Entry 7TAP (electron microscopy, 2.80 A resolution); this record covers chains D and C of the 15 polymer chains in the assembly.

# Chain D
Molecule: V-type proton ATPase subunit c'
From: Saccharomyces cerevisiae
UniProtKB: P32842 (VATL2_YEAST); residues 1-164 here = UniProt positions 1-164
Chain sequence (164 residues; numbered 1 to 164; the number before each row is that of its first residue):
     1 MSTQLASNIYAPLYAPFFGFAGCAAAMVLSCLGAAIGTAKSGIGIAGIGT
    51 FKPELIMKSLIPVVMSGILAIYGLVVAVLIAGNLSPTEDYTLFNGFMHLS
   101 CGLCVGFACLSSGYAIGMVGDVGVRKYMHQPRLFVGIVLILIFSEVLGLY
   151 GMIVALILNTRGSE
Unresolved in the structure: 1-6
Ligand contacts:
  - Archazolid A (KJL), molecule 1: Val-64, Met-65, Gly-67, Ile-68, Ala-70, Ile-71, Tyr-72, Ile-142, Glu-145, Val-146, Leu-149
  - Archazolid A (KJL), molecule 2: Ile-142, Phe-143, Val-146, Leu-147, Tyr-150
UniProt features mapped onto this chain:
  - site: Glu-145 (Essential for proton translocation)
  - mutagenesis: Glu-145 (E145D: Partial inactivation; E145L/Q: Inactivation)
From the paper describing this entry:
  - binding site for Archazolid A: Met-65, Gly-67, Ile-68, Ile-71, Tyr-72, Ile-142, Phe-143, Glu-145, Val-146, Leu-147, Leu-149, Tyr-150

# Chain C
Molecule: V-type proton ATPase subunit c''
From: Saccharomyces cerevisiae
UniProtKB: P23968 (VATO_YEAST); residues 1-213 here = UniProt positions 1-213
Chain sequence (213 residues; each row starts with the number of its first residue):
     1 MNKESKDDDMSLGKFSFSHFLYYLVLIVVIVYGLYKLFTGHGSDINFGKF
    51 LLRTSPYMWANLGIALCVGLSVVGAAWGIFITGSSMIGAGVRAPRITTKN
   101 LISIIFCEVVAIYGLIIAIVFSSKLTVATAENMYSKSNLYTGYSLFWAGI
   151 TVGASNLICGIAVGITGATAAISDAADSALFVKILVIEIFGSILGLLGLI
   201 VGLLMAGKASEFQ
Unresolved in the structure: 1-15
Ligand contacts: Archazolid A (KJL): Phe-190, Ile-193, Leu-194, Leu-197
UniProt features mapped onto this chain:
  - site: Glu-108 (Essential for proton translocation)
  - mutagenesis: Glu-108 (E108D: Partial inactivation; E108L/Q/V: Inactivation)
From the paper describing this entry:
  - binding site for Archazolid A: Phe-190, Leu-194

# Interface between chain D and chain C
Residue-residue contacts - 74 pairs, chain D then chain C:
  Leu-13(D) with Leu-52(C), hydrophobic; Tyr-134(C); Ser-135(C); Lys-136(C); Leu-139(C), hydrophobic; Tyr-143(C)
  Tyr-14(D) with Gly-48(C); Leu-51(C), hydrophobic; Leu-52(C), hydrophobic; Tyr-143(C), hydrophobic
  Pro-16(D) with Tyr-140(C), hydrophobic
  Phe-17(D) with Phe-47(C), hydrophobic; Leu-51(C), hydrophobic; Tyr-143(C), hydrophobic; Trp-147(C), hydrogen bond (backbone-side chain)
  Phe-18(D) with Phe-47(C), hydrophobic; Leu-51(C), hydrophobic
  Phe-20(D) with Tyr-140(C); Ser-144(C); Trp-147(C); Met-205(C)
  Ala-21(D) with Trp-147(C), hydrophobic
  Cys-23(D) with Met-205(C), hydrophobic
  Ala-24(D) with Trp-147(C), hydrophobic; Thr-151(C); Met-205(C)
  Met-27(D) with Thr-151(C); Val-201(C), hydrophobic
  Val-28(D) with Thr-151(C); Ala-154(C), hydrophobic; Ile-158(C)
  Cys-31(D) with Ser-155(C); Ile-158(C); Leu-194(C), hydrogen bond (side chain-backbone)
  Leu-32(D) with Ile-158(C), hydrophobic
  Ala-34(D) with Leu-194(C), hydrophobic
  Ala-35(D) with Ile-158(C), hydrophobic; Ala-162(C), hydrophobic; Leu-194(C), hydrophobic
  Thr-38(D) with Ile-187(C)
  Gly-42(D) with Ile-187(C)
  Ile-43(D) with Ile-165(C), hydrophobic; Thr-169(C)
  Ile-45(D) with Ile-187(C), hydrophobic
  Ala-46(D) with Thr-169(C); Ser-173(C)
  Gly-49(D) with Leu-180(C)
  Thr-50(D) with Ala-176(C)
  Pro-53(D) with Leu-180(C), hydrophobic
  Ile-56(D) with Leu-180(C), hydrophobic; Lys-183(C); Ile-184(C), hydrophobic
  Leu-60(D) with Val-186(C), hydrophobic; Ile-187(C), hydrophobic
  Val-63(D) with Phe-190(C)
  Val-64(D) with Phe-190(C), hydrophobic
  Ala-70(D) with Leu-194(C), hydrophobic; Leu-197(C)
  Leu-74(D) with Leu-197(C), hydrophobic; Val-201(C), hydrophobic
  Ala-77(D) with Val-201(C), hydrophobic
  Val-78(D) with Leu-204(C), hydrophobic
  Ala-81(D) with Lys-208(C)
  Gly-82(D) with Lys-208(C), hydrogen bond (backbone-side chain)
  Leu-84(D) with Tyr-140(C), hydrogen bond (backbone-side chain); Lys-208(C), hydrogen bond (backbone-side chain)
  Ser-85(D) with Tyr-140(C); Lys-208(C)
  Pro-86(D) with Lys-136(C); Tyr-140(C); Lys-208(C)
  Glu-88(D) with Lys-136(C), hydrogen bond (backbone-side chain)
  Asp-89(D) with Lys-136(C)
  Tyr-90(D) with Lys-136(C)
Interface residues without a listed pair, chain D (42 interface residues in all): Ala-39, Met-57, Ile-71
Interface residues without a listed pair, chain C (40 interface residues in all): Trp-59, Ser-137, Phe-146, Ile-150, Thr-166, Gly-191, Gly-198

# In short
The interface between chain D and chain C involves 42 residues on one side and 40 on the other; the contacts
include 6 hydrogen bonds. Among the polar pairs are Phe-17(D)/Trp-147(C), Cys-31(D)/Leu-194(C) and
Gly-82(D)/Lys-208(C). From the paper: a binding site for Archazolid A at Met-65(D), Gly-67(D) and Phe-190(C)
among others.
Chain D is V-type proton ATPase subunit c' and chain C is V-type proton ATPase subunit c'', both from
Saccharomyces cerevisiae; the structure, Cryo-EM structure of archazolid A bound to yeast VO V-ATPase, was
determined by electron microscopy, deposited together with 7TAO.
